Entry 7PRR (X-ray diffraction, 1.80 A resolution); this record covers chains A and B.

== Chain A (and B) ==
Name: Probable chemotaxis transducer
Organism: Pseudomonas aeruginosa (strain ATCC 15692 / DSM 22644 / CIP 104116 / JCM 14847 / LMG 12228 / 1C / PRS 101 / PAO1)
Notes: chain B of this document is another copy of the same molecule, construct and numbering; everything in this record applies to it too
UniProt: Q9HVF8 (Q9HVF8_PSEAE); residues 11-340 here correspond to UniProt positions 32-361 (UniProt number = residue number + 21)
Sequence (350 residues; numbered -9 to 340; the number before each row is that of its first residue; numbers below 1 keep their minus sign (Met-9 is residue -9)):
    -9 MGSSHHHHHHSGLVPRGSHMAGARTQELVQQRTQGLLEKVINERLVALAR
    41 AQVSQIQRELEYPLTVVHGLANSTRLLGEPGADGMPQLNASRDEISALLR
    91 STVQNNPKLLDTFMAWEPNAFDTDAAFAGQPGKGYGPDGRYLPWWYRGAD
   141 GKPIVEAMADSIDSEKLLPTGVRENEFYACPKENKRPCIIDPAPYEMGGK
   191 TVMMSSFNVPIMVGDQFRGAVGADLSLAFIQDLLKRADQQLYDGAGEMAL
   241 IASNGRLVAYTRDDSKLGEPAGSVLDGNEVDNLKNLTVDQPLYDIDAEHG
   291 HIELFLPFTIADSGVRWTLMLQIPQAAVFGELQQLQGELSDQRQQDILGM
Disordered / not traced: -9 to 24, 329-340 (chain B: -9 to 16, 333-340)
Sequence notes: initiating methionine (-9); expression tag (-8 to 10)
Cystine bridges: Cys170-Cys178
Metal / ion sites: Ca2+: Asp266, Glu269, Asp286, Glu293
Small-molecule neighbours: acetylcholine (ACH): Asp101, Phe103, Trp134, Glu146, Met148, Asp150, Ser151, Glu164, Phe167, Tyr185, Met194, Ser196, Asp214
Reported in the primary citation:
  - binding site for acetylcholine: Phe103, Trp134, Met148, Asp150, Ser151, Phe167, Tyr185, Met194
  - specificity-determining residues: Ala147, Met148, Asp150, Ser151

== How chain A and chain B interact ==
Residue-residue contacts (69):
  Gly25(A) - Glu328(B)
  Leu26(A) - Gln324(B)
  Leu26(A) - Leu325(B)
  Leu26(A) - Glu328(B)  hydrogen bond (backbone-side chain)
  Leu27(A) - Leu27(B)  hydrophobic
  Leu27(A) - Val30(B)  hydrophobic
  Leu27(A) - Leu325(B)
  Leu27(A) - Glu328(B)
  Glu28(A) - Glu328(B)
  Val30(A) - Val30(B)  hydrophobic
  Val30(A) - Arg34(B)
  Val30(A) - Glu321(B)
  Ile31(A) - Val30(B)  hydrophobic
  Glu33(A) - Arg34(B)  salt bridge
  Glu33(A) - Gln230(B)  hydrogen bond
  Arg34(A) - Glu33(B)  salt bridge
  Arg34(A) - Arg34(B)
  Arg34(A) - Ala37(B)
  Ala37(A) - Ala37(B)
  Ala37(A) - Leu38(B)
  Ala37(A) - Ala41(B)
  Leu38(A) - Ala37(B)  hydrophobic
  Ala41(A) - Ser44(B)  hydrogen bond (backbone-side chain)
  Ser44(A) - Ser44(B)  hydrogen bond
  Ser44(A) - Gln45(B)
  Ser44(A) - Arg48(B)
  Gln45(A) - Ser44(B)
  Gln47(A) - Arg48(B)  hydrogen bond
  Arg48(A) - Gln47(B)
  Arg48(A) - Glu51(B)  salt bridge
  Glu51(A) - Arg48(B)  salt bridge
  Tyr52(A) - Thr55(B)
  Thr55(A) - Tyr52(B)
  Thr55(A) - Thr55(B)
  Thr55(A) - Val56(B)
  Val56(A) - Thr55(B)
  Asn62(A) - Ser91(B)  hydrogen bond (backbone-side chain)
  Asn62(A) - Asn95(B)
  Asn62(A) - Asn96(B)
  Ser63(A) - Leu88(B)
  Arg65(A) - Asn95(B)  hydrogen bond
  Leu66(A) - Ala87(B)
  Leu66(A) - Leu88(B)  hydrophobic
  Gln77(A) - Glu84(B)
  Gln77(A) - Ala87(B)
  Gln77(A) - Arg90(B)  hydrogen bond
  Leu78(A) - Glu84(B)
  Asn79(A) - Glu84(B)  hydrogen bond (backbone-side chain)
  Glu84(A) - Gln77(B)
  Glu84(A) - Leu78(B)
  Glu84(A) - Asn79(B)  hydrogen bond (side chain-backbone)
  Ala87(A) - Leu66(B)
  Ala87(A) - Gln77(B)
  Leu88(A) - Ser63(B)
  Leu88(A) - Leu66(B)  hydrophobic
  Arg90(A) - Gln77(B)  hydrogen bond
  Ser91(A) - Asn62(B)  hydrogen bond (side chain-backbone)
  Asn95(A) - Asn62(B)
  Asn95(A) - Arg65(B)  hydrogen bond
  Glu321(A) - Leu26(B)
  Glu321(A) - Lys29(B)  salt bridge
  Glu321(A) - Val30(B)
  Glu321(A) - Glu33(B)
  Gln324(A) - Leu26(B)
  Leu325(A) - Thr23(B)
  Leu325(A) - Leu26(B)  hydrophobic
  Leu325(A) - Leu329(B)  hydrophobic
  Gln326(A) - Gln332(B)
  Glu328(A) - Arg22(B)  salt bridge
Also at the interface, not in a pair above, chain A (41 interface residues in all): Ala80, Asn96, Thr299, Ala301
Also at the interface, not in a pair above, chain B (43 interface residues in all): Ile31, Arg40, Ala301

== In short ==
The interface between chain A and chain B involves 41 residues on one side and 43 on the other; the contacts
include 13 hydrogen bonds and 6 salt bridges. Among the polar pairs are Glu33(A)-Arg34(B), Arg48(A)-Glu51(B)
and Glu321(A)-Lys29(B). From the paper: a binding site for acetylcholine at Phe103(A), Trp134(A) and Met148(A)
among others; specificity determinants Ala147(A), Met148(A) and Asp150(A) among others.
Chain A and chain B are both Probable chemotaxis transducer (Pseudomonas aeruginosa (strain ATCC 15692 / DSM
22644 / CIP 104116 / JCM 14847 / LMG 12228 / 1C / PRS 101 / PAO1)); the structure, Structure of the ligand
binding domain of the PctD (PA4633) chemoreceptor of Pseudomonas aeruginosa PAO1 in ..., was determined by
X-ray diffraction (same publication as 7PRQ).
